Entry 1DM3 (X-ray diffraction, 2.00 A resolution); this record covers chains C and D of the 4 polymer chains in the assembly.

== Chain C (and D) ==
Protein: Biosynthetic thiolase acetylated at CYS89
Source organism: Zoogloea ramigera
Notes: EC 2.3.1.9; fragment: entire thiolase, acetylated at cys89; chain D of this document is another copy of the same molecule, construct and numbering; everything in this record applies to it too
UniProt: P07097 (THIL_ZOORA); the construct has insertions or renumbered stretches relative to UniProt, so the offset changes along the chain: 4-9 = UniProt 5-10; 11-392 = UniProt 11-392
Sequence (389 residues; row label = number of the first residue in the row):
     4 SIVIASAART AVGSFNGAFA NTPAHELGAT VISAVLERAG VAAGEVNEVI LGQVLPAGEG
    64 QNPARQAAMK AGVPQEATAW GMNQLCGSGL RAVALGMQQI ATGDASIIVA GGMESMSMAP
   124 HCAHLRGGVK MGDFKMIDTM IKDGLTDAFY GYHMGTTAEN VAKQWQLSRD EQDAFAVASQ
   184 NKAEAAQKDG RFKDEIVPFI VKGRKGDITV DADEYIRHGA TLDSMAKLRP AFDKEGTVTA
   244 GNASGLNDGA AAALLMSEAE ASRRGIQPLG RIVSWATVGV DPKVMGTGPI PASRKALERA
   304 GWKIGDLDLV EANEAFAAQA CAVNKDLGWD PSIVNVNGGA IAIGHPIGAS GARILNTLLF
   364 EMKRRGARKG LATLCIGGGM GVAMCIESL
Modified / non-standard residues: C89 (s-acetyl-cysteine; SCY)
Differences from the reference sequence: insertion (10); modified residue (89); conflict R129 (Ala in P07097)
Small-molecule neighbours: acetyl coenzyme A (ACO): C89, L148, H156, M157, Q183, R220, A223, S227, M228, L231, A234, F235, T242, A243, G244, A246, S247, G248, L249, M288, A318, F319, H348, C378, I379, G380
Curated features (UniProtKB/Swiss-Prot):
  - active site: C89 (Acyl-thioester intermediate), H348 (Proton acceptor), C378 (Proton acceptor)

== Chain C / chain D interface ==
Pairs across the interface - 154 pairs, chain C then chain D:
  F18(C) - R129(D)
  N19(C) - R129(D)
  N24(C) - H127(D)
  E51(C) - R94(D)  salt bridge
  E51(C) - T280(D)
  P59(C) - D146(D)
  A60(C) - A60(D)  hydrophobic
  A60(C) - D146(D)
  G61(C) - K145(D)
  G61(C) - D146(D)  hydrogen bond (backbone-side chain)
  E62(C) - D146(D)  hydrogen bond (backbone-side chain)
  G63(C) - K145(D)
  G63(C) - D146(D)  hydrogen bond (backbone-side chain)
  Q64(C) - L88(D)
  Q64(C) - K145(D)  hydrogen bond (backbone-backbone)
  Q64(C) - D146(D)
  Q64(C) - G147(D)  hydrogen bond (side chain-backbone)
  Q64(C) - L148(D)
  Q64(C) - T149(D)
  Q64(C) - D150(D)
  Q64(C) - A151(D)
  Q64(C) - M157(D)
  N65(C) - N86(D)
  N65(C) - M383(D)
  R68(C) - F152(D)
  R68(C) - V283(D)  hydrogen bond (side chain-backbone)
  R68(C) - G381(D)  hydrogen bond (side chain-backbone)
  R68(C) - G382(D)  hydrogen bond (side chain-backbone)
  Q69(C) - A151(D)
  Q69(C) - F152(D)
  M72(C) - F152(D)  hydrophobic
  Q78(C) - G282(D)
  Q78(C) - V283(D)  hydrogen bond (backbone-backbone)
  Q78(C) - D284(D)
  Q78(C) - P285(D)
  Q78(C) - G382(D)
  E79(C) - V281(D)
  E79(C) - G282(D)  hydrogen bond (backbone-backbone)
  A80(C) - G282(D)
  T81(C) - T280(D)
  T81(C) - V281(D)
  T81(C) - G282(D)
  T81(C) - M383(D)
  A82(C) - Q87(D)
  A82(C) - M383(D)
  W83(C) - M85(D)  hydrophobic
  W83(C) - N86(D)
  W83(C) - Q87(D)
  W83(C) - R94(D)
  W83(C) - L98(D)  hydrophobic
  G84(C) - M85(D)
  G84(C) - N86(D)  hydrogen bond (backbone-backbone)
  M85(C) - W83(D)  hydrophobic
  M85(C) - G84(D)
  M85(C) - M85(D)  hydrophobic
  N86(C) - N65(D)
  N86(C) - W83(D)
  N86(C) - G84(D)  hydrogen bond (backbone-backbone)
  Q87(C) - A82(D)
  Q87(C) - W83(D)
  L88(C) - Q64(D)
  L88(C) - N65(D)
  R94(C) - E51(D)  salt bridge
  R94(C) - W83(D)
  R94(C) - Q102(D)  hydrogen bond
  L98(C) - W83(D)  hydrophobic
  L98(C) - Q102(D)
  Q101(C) - Q101(D)
  Q101(C) - Q102(D)  hydrogen bond
  Q101(C) - T105(D)  hydrogen bond
  Q101(C) - D107(D)  hydrogen bond
  Q102(C) - R94(D)  hydrogen bond
  Q102(C) - L98(D)
  Q102(C) - Q101(D)  hydrogen bond
  Q102(C) - W278(D)
  T105(C) - Q101(D)  hydrogen bond
  T105(C) - T105(D)
  D107(C) - Q101(D)
  D107(C) - W278(D)  hydrogen bond
  D107(C) - R302(D)  salt bridge
  M119(C) - R129(D)
  S120(C) - H127(D)  hydrogen bond (backbone-side chain)
  S120(C) - R129(D)  hydrogen bond (backbone-side chain)
  M121(C) - H127(D)
  A122(C) - R129(D)  hydrogen bond (backbone-side chain)
  P123(C) - C125(D)  hydrophobic
  P123(C) - A126(D)
  P123(C) - H127(D)
  H124(C) - H124(D)
  H124(C) - C125(D)
  H124(C) - A126(D)  hydrogen bond (backbone-backbone)
  C125(C) - P123(D)  hydrophobic
  C125(C) - H124(D)
  C125(C) - C125(D)  hydrophobic
  A126(C) - P123(D)
  A126(C) - H124(D)  hydrogen bond (backbone-backbone)
  H127(C) - A23(D)
  H127(C) - N24(D)
  H127(C) - S120(D)  hydrogen bond (side chain-backbone)
  H127(C) - M121(D)
  H127(C) - A122(D)
  H127(C) - P123(D)
  R129(C) - F18(D)
  R129(C) - N19(D)
  R129(C) - M119(D)
  R129(C) - S120(D)  hydrogen bond (side chain-backbone)
  R129(C) - A122(D)  hydrogen bond (side chain-backbone)
  R129(C) - D141(D)  salt bridge
  R129(C) - M143(D)
  M139(C) - M139(D)  hydrophobic
  D141(C) - R129(D)  salt bridge
  M143(C) - R129(D)
  K145(C) - G61(D)
  K145(C) - G63(D)
  K145(C) - Q64(D)  hydrogen bond (backbone-backbone)
  D146(C) - P59(D)
  D146(C) - A60(D)
  D146(C) - G61(D)  hydrogen bond (side chain-backbone)
  D146(C) - E62(D)  hydrogen bond (side chain-backbone)
  D146(C) - G63(D)  hydrogen bond (side chain-backbone)
  D146(C) - Q64(D)
  G147(C) - Q64(D)  hydrogen bond (backbone-side chain)
  L148(C) - Q64(D)
  T149(C) - Q64(D)
  D150(C) - Q64(D)
  A151(C) - Q69(D)
  F152(C) - R68(D)
  F152(C) - Q69(D)
  F152(C) - M72(D)  hydrophobic
  M157(C) - Q64(D)
  W278(C) - Q102(D)
  W278(C) - D107(D)  hydrogen bond
  T280(C) - E51(D)
  T280(C) - T81(D)
  V281(C) - E79(D)
  V281(C) - T81(D)
  G282(C) - Q78(D)
  G282(C) - E79(D)  hydrogen bond (backbone-backbone)
  G282(C) - A80(D)
  G282(C) - T81(D)
  V283(C) - R68(D)  hydrogen bond (backbone-side chain)
  V283(C) - Q78(D)  hydrogen bond (backbone-backbone)
  D284(C) - Q78(D)
  P285(C) - M72(D)  hydrophobic
  P285(C) - Q78(D)
  R302(C) - D107(D)  salt bridge
  G380(C) - Q64(D)
  G381(C) - Q64(D)
  G381(C) - R68(D)  hydrogen bond (backbone-side chain)
  G382(C) - R68(D)  hydrogen bond (backbone-side chain)
  G382(C) - Q78(D)
  M383(C) - N65(D)
  M383(C) - T81(D)
  M383(C) - A82(D)  hydrogen bond (side chain-backbone)
Also at the interface, not in a pair above, chain C (68 interface residues in all): A23, A104, L128
Also at the interface, not in a pair above, chain D (68 interface residues in all): A104, G106, G380

== Summary ==
Chain C and chain D each contribute 68 residues to their interface; the contacts include 40 hydrogen bonds and
6 salt bridges. Polar contacts include E51(C)-R94(D), D107(C)-R302(D) and R129(C)-D141(D). Bound to chain C:
acetyl coenzyme A. UniProt lists 3 active-site residues on chain C.
Chain C and chain D are both Biosynthetic thiolase acetylated at CYS89 (Zoogloea ramigera); the structure,
Acetylated biosynthetic thiolase from zoogloea ramigera in complex with acetyl-CoA, was determined by X-ray
diffraction (same publication as 1DLU and 1DLV).
